6OEM - chains A and I of the 10 polymer chains in the assembly; structure by electron microscopy, 3.60 A resolution.

[Chain A]
Protein: V(D)J recombination-activating protein 1
From: Mus musculus
Notes: EC 3.1.-.-, 2.3.2.27
UniProtKB: P15919 (RAG1_MOUSE); residue numbers follow UniProt; this construct covers 1-1040
Amino-acid sequence (1040 residues; row label = number of the first residue in the row):
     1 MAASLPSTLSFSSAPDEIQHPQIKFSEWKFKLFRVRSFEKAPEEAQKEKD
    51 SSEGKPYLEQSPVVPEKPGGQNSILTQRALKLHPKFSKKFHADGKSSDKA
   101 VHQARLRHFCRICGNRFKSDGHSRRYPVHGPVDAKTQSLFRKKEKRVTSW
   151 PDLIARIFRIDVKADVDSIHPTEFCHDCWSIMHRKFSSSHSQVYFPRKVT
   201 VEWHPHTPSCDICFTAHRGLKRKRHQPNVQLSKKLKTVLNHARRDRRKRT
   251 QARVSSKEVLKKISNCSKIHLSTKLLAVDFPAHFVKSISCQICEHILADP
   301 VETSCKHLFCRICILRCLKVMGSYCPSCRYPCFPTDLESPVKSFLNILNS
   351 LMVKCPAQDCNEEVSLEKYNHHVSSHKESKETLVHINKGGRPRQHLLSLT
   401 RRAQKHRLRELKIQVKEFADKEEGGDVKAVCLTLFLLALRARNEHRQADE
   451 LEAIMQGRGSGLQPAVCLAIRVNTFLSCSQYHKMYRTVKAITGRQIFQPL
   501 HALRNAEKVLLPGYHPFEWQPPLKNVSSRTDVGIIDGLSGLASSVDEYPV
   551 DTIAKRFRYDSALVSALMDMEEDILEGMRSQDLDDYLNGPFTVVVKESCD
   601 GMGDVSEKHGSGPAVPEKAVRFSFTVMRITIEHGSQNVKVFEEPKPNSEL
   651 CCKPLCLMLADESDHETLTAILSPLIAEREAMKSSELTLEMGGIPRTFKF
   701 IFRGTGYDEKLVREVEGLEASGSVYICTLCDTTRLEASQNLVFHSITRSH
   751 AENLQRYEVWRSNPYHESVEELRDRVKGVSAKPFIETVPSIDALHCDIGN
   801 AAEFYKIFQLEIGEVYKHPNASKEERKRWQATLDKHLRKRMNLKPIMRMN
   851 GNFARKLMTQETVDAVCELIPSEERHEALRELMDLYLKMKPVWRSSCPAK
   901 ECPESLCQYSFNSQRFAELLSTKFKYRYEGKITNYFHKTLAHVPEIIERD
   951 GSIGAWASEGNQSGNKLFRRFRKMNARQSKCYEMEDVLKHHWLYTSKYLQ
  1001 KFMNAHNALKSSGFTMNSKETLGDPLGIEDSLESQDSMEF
Unresolved in the structure: 1-399, 958-960, 1009-1040
Sequence notes: engineered mutation Gln962 (Glu in P15919)
Bound ions: Mg2+: Asp600, Asp708; Zn2+: Cys727, Cys730, His937, His942
UniProt features mapped onto this chain:
  - zinc finger: Cys290 to Arg329 (RING-type), Leu351 to Lys380 (RAG1-type)
  - DNA-binding region: Gly389 to Gln456 (NBD)
  - binding site (Zn(2+)): Cys266, His270, Cys290, Cys293, His295, Cys305, His307, Cys310, Cys313, Cys325, Cys328, Cys355, Cys360, His372, His376
  - binding site (a divalent metal cation): Asp600, Asp708
  - site: Trp893 (Essential for DNA hairpin formation, participates in base-stacking interactions near the cleavage site)
  - cross-link: Lys233 (Glycyl lysine isopeptide (Lys-Gly) (interchain with G-Cter in ubiquitin))
  - mutagenesis: Lys233 (K233M: Abolishes autoubiquitination), His307 (H307A: Displays lower E3 ligase activity and affects the joining step of V(D)J recombination), Cys325 (C325G: Loss of E3 ligase activity and affects the joining step of V(D)J recombination), Arg391 (R391A: Defects in converting nicked products to hairpins; R391L: Impairs DNA-binding and hairpin formation while maintaining some nicking activity), Arg393 (R393A: Impairs DNA-binding and hairpin formation while maintaining some nicking activity), Arg401 (R401A: Allows robust hairpin activity), Arg402 (R402A: Defects in converting nicked products to hairpins), Lys405 (K405A: Reduced hairpin activity), His406 (H406A: Allows robust hairpin activity), Arg407 (R407A: Impairs DNA-binding and reduces hairpin formation without affecting nicking activity), Asn443 (N443A: Impairs DNA-binding; when associated with A-445), His445 (H445A: Impairs DNA-binding; when associated with A-443), 22 further mutagenesis entries in UniProt
What the authors report for this chain:
  - catalytic residues: Asp600, Asp708
  - mutagenesis - E962Q: abolished catalytic activity (citing earlier work)
  - binding site for the 50-nt DNA strand: Arg848, Met849
  - mutagenesis - R848A: increased catalytic activity

[Chain I]
Molecule: 50-nt DNA strand
Sequence (50 nucleotides; each row starts with the number of its first residue; numbers below 1 keep their minus sign (DC-3 is residue -3)):
    -3 CCTGGATCTGGCCTGTCTTACACAGTGATACAGCCCTTAACAAAAACCCG
Unresolved in the structure: -3 to 0

[Chain A / chain I interface]
Contacting residue pairs - 17 pairs, chain A then chain I:
  Arg440(A) with DC32(I), phosphate contact
  Ala441(A) with DC32(I), phosphate contact; DT33(I), phosphate contact
  His445(A) with DC31(I), phosphate contact
  Gly722(A) with DT10(I), phosphate contact
  Ile846(A) with DA16(I), phosphate contact; DC17(I), phosphate contact
  Arg848(A) with DT15(I), hydrogen bond to the base; DA16(I), base contact; DC17(I), sugar contact
  Asn850(A) with DC17(I), hydrogen bond to the phosphate; DA18(I), hydrogen bond to the phosphate
  Asn852(A) with DA18(I), hydrogen bond to the phosphate; DC19(I), phosphate contact
  Lys931(A) with DC9(I), salt bridge to the phosphate
  Gln962(A) with DA20(I), hydrogen bond to the phosphate
  Arg970(A) with DG21(I), sugar contact
Interface residues without a listed pair, chain A (14 interface residues in all): Asn443, Ser723, Phe853

[Summary]
Chain A and chain I form an interface of 14 and 12 residues respectively; the contacts include 5 hydrogen
bonds and 1 salt bridge. Among the polar pairs are Arg848(A)-DT15(I), Asn850(A)-DC17(I) and Asn850(A)-DA18(I).
The paper reports catalytic residues Asp600(A) and Asp708(A); E962Q of chain A abolishes catalytic activity.
Here chain A is V(D)J recombination-activating protein 1 (Mus musculus) and chain I is a 50-nt DNA strand.
Entry 6OEM (Cryo-EM structure of mouse RAG1/2 PRC complex (DNA0)) was determined by electron microscopy,
deposited together with 6OEN, 6OEO, 6OEP, 6OEQ, 6OER and 6V0V.
